PDB entry 7ERK | X-ray diffraction, 1.70 A resolution | chains A and B

[Chain A (and B)]
Protein: Transthyretin
From: Homo sapiens
Notes: chain B of this document is another copy of the same molecule, construct and numbering; everything in this record applies to it too
Reference sequence: P02766 (TTHY_HUMAN); residues -19 to 127 here correspond to UniProt positions 1-147 (UniProt number = residue number + 20)
Chain sequence (159 residues; each row starts with the number of its first residue; numbers below 1 keep their minus sign (Met-31 is residue -31)):
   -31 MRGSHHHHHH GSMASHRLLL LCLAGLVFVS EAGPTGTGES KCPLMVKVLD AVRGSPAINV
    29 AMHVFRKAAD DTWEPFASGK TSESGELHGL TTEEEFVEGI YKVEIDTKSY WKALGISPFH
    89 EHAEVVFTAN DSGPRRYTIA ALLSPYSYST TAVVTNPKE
Disordered / not traced: -31 to 9, 125-127
Sequence notes: expression tag (-31 to -20); engineered mutation Met30 (Val50 in P02766)
Residues lining bound ligands: Dasatinib (1N1; N-(2-chloro-6-methylphenyl)-2-({6-[4-(2-hydroxyethyl)piperazin-1-yl]-2-methylpyrimidin-4-yl}amino)-1,3-thiazole-5-carboxamide): Met13, Lys15, Leu17, Glu54, His56, Thr106, Ala108, Ala109, Leu110, Ser117, Thr118, Thr119, Val121
Swiss-Prot annotation at these positions:
  - binding site (L-thyroxine): Lys15, Glu54, Ser117
  - modified residue: Cys10 (Sulfocysteine), Glu42 (4-carboxyglutamate), Ser52 (Phosphoserine)
  - glycosylation: Asn98 (N-linked (GlcNAc...) asparagine)

[How chain A and chain B interact]
Contacting residue pairs - 46 pairs, chain A then chain B:
  Ile68(A) with Glu89(B)
  Lys76(A) with Thr96(B)
  Phe87(A) with Phe95(B); Thr96(B); Tyr105(B), hydrophobic; Ile107(B), hydrophobic; Ala120(B), hydrophobic
  His88(A) with Val93(B); Val94(B); Thr118(B)
  Glu89(A) with Ile68(B); Val94(B), hydrogen bond (backbone-backbone); Thr96(B), hydrogen bond
  His90(A) with Val94(B)
  Glu92(A) with Glu92(B); Val94(B); Tyr116(B), hydrogen bond (backbone-side chain)
  Val93(A) with His88(B)
  Val94(A) with His88(B); Glu89(B), hydrogen bond (backbone-backbone); His90(B); Glu92(B)
  Phe95(A) with Phe87(B), hydrophobic; Glu89(B)
  Thr96(A) with Glu89(B), hydrogen bond
  Tyr105(A) with Phe87(B), hydrophobic
  Ile107(A) with Phe87(B), hydrophobic
  Tyr114(A) with Thr119(B); Ala120(B), hydrogen bond (backbone-backbone); Val122(B), hydrophobic
  Ser115(A) with Thr118(B), hydrogen bond (side chain-backbone); Thr119(B), hydrogen bond
  Tyr116(A) with Glu92(B), hydrogen bond (side chain-backbone); Tyr116(B), hydrogen bond; Ser117(B); Thr118(B), hydrogen bond (backbone-backbone)
  Ser117(A) with Tyr116(B); Ser117(B), hydrogen bond
  Thr118(A) with His88(B); Ser115(B), hydrogen bond (backbone-side chain); Tyr116(B), hydrogen bond (backbone-backbone)
  Thr119(A) with Tyr114(B), hydrogen bond (side chain-backbone); Ser115(B)
  Ala120(A) with Phe87(B), hydrophobic; Tyr114(B), hydrogen bond (backbone-backbone)
  Val122(A) with Tyr114(B), hydrophobic
Other interface residues (no listed pair), chain B (22 interface residues in all): Lys70, Lys76

[In short]
The interface between chain A and chain B involves 21 residues on one side and 22 on the other; the contacts
include 16 hydrogen bonds. Polar contacts include Glu89(A)-Thr96(B), Glu92(A)-Tyr116(B) and
Ser115(A)-Thr118(B). Chain A binds Dasatinib. From UniProt: 3 L-thyroxine-binding residues on chain A.
Both chains are Transthyretin (Homo sapiens). Entry 7ERK (Crystal structure of V30M-TTR in complex with
dasatinib) was determined by X-ray diffraction together with 7ERH, 7ERI and 7ERJ from the same study.
